7WHN - chain A; structure by electron microscopy, 3.30 A resolution.

[Chain A]
Protein: PPPDE domain-containing protein
Source organism: Bombyx mori cypovirus 1
Reference sequence: D0EZK7 (D0EZK7_CPVBM); numbering as in UniProt (aligned over 1-1239)
Chain sequence (1239 residues; numbered 1 to 1239; the number before each row is that of its first residue):
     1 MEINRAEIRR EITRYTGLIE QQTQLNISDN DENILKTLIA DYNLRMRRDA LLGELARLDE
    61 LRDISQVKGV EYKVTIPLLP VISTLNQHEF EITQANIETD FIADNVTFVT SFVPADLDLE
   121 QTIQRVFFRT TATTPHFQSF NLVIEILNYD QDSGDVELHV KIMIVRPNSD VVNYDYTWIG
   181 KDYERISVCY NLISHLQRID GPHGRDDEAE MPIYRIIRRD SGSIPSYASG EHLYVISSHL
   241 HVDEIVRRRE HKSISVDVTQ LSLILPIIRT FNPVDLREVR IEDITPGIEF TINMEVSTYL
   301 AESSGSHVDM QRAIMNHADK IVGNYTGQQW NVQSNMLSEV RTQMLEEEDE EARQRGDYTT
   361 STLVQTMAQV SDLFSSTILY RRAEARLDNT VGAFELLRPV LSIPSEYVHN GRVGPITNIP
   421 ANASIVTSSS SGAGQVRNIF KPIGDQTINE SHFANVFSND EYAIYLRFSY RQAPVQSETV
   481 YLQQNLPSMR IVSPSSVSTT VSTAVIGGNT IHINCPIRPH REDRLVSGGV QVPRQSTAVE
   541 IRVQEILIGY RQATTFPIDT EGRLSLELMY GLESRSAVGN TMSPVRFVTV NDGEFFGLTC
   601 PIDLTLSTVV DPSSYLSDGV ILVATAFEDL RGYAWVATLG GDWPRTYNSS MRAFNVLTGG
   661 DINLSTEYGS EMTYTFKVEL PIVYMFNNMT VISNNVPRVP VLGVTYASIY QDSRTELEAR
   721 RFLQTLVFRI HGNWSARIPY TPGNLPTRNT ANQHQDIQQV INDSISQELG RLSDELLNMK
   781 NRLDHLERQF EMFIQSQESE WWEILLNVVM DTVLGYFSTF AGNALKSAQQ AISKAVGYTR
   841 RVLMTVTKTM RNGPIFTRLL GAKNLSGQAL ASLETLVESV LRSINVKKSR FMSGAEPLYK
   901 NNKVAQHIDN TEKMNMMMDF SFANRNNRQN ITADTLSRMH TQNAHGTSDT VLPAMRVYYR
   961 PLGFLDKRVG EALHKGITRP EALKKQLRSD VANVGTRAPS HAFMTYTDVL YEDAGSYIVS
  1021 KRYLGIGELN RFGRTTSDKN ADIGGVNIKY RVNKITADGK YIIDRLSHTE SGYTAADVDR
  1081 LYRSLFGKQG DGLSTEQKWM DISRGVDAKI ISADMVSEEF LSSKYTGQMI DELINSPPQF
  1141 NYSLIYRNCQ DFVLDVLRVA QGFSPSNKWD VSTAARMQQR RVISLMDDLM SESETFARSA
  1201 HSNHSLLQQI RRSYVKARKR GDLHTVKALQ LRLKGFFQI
Not modelled in the structure: 1-25, 1196-1239
From the paper describing this entry:
  - conformationally variable residues (loop rearrangement, side-chain flip): F374 to S376

[In short]
From the paper: conformational variability at F374.
Chain A is PPPDE domain-containing protein (Bombyx mori cypovirus 1); the structure, Opened spike of Bombyx
mori cytoplasmic polyhedrosis virus, was determined by electron microscopy (same publication as 7WHM and
7WHP).
